PDB entry 8OTS | electron microscopy, 3.30 A resolution | chains J and K of the 13 polymer chains in the assembly

[Chain J]
Molecule: 127-nt DNA strand
Sequence (127 nucleotides; row label = number of the first residue in the row):
    14 ATCTGACACG TGCCTGGAGA CTAGGGAGTA ATCCCCTTGG CGGTTAAAAC GCGGGGGACA
    74 GCGCGTACGT GCGTTTAAGC GGTGCTAGAG CTGTCTACGA CGCCCCACCC CGATTTGCAT
   134 AACAAAG

[Chain K]
Molecule: Green fluorescent protein, POU domain, class 5, transcription factor 1
Source organism: Aequorea victoria
UniProtKB: chimeric construct of P42212, Q01860: residues -246 to -10 from P42212 (GFP_AEQVI) positions 2-238 (UniProt number = residue number + 248); residues 1-273 from Q01860 positions 1-273 (same numbers)
Chain sequence (544 residues; each row starts with the number of its first residue; numbers below 1 keep their minus sign (Met-270 is residue -270)):
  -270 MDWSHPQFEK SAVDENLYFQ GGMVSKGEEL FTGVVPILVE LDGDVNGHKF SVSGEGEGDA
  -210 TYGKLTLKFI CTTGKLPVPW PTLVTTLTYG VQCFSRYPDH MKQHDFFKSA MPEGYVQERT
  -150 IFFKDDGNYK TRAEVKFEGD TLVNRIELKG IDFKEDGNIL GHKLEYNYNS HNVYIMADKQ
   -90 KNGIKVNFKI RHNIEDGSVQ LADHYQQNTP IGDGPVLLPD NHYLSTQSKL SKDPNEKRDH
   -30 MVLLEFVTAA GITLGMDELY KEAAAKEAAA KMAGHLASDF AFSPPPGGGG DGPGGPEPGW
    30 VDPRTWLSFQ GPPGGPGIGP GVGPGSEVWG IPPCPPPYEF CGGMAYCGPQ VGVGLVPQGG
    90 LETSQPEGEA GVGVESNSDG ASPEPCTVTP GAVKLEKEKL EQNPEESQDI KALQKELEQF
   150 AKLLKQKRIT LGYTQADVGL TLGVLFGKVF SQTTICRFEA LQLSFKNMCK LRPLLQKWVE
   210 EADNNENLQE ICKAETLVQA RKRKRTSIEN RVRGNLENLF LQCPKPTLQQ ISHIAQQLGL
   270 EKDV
Not modelled in the structure: -270 to 137, 211-273
Differences from the reference sequence: initiating methionine (-270); expression tag (-269 to -247); conflict Leu-184 (Phe64 in P42212), Thr-183 (Ser65 in P42212), Lys-42 (Ala206 in P42212), Leu-17 (His231 in P42212); linker (-9 to 0)
UniProt features mapped onto this chain:
  - modified residue: Tyr-182 (Z: -2,3-didehydrotyrosine), Ser111 (Phosphoserine), Thr235 (Phosphothreonine), Ser236 (Phosphoserine)
  - DNA-binding region: Arg230 (Homeobox)
  - region (DNA-binding): Ser180 to Arg186, Ser193 to Asn196
  - motif: His4 to Ser12 (9aaTAD)
  - binding site (DNA): Arg157, Gln164
  - cross-link: Lys123 (Glycyl lysine isopeptide (Lys-Gly) (interchain with G-Cter in SUMO))

[Interface between chain J and chain K]
Residue-residue contacts (5; chain J residue first):
  DG130(J) - Phe179(K)  phosphate contact
  DG130(J) - Ser180(K)  hydrogen bond to the phosphate
  DG130(J) - Thr182(K)  base contact
  DG130(J) - Thr183(K)  phosphate contact
  DC131(J) - Thr182(K)  base contact
Other interface residues (no listed pair), chain J (4 interface residues in all): DT128, DT129
Other interface residues (no listed pair), chain K (7 interface residues in all): Val178, Lys195, Asn196

[Overview]
4 residues of chain J face 7 of chain K across their interface, with 1 hydrogen bond. Its one hydrogen-bonded
contact is DG130(J)-Ser180(K). UniProt lists a DNA-binding region and DNA-binding residues Arg157(K) and
Gln164(K) on chain K.
Here chain J is a 127-nt DNA strand and chain K is Green fluorescent protein, POU domain, class 5,
transcription factor 1 (Aequorea victoria). Entry 8OTS (OCT4 and MYC-MAX co-bound to a nucleosome) was
determined by electron microscopy (same publication as 8OSJ, 8OSK, 8OSL and 8OTT).
